PDB entry 5M5R | X-ray diffraction, 1.76 A resolution | chains A and D of the 3 polymer chains in the assembly

[Chain A]
Molecule: Clathrin heavy chain 1
Organism: Bos taurus
UniProt: P49951 (CLH1_BOVIN); residues 1-363 here = UniProt positions 1-363
Chain sequence (365 residues; row label = number of the first residue in the row; numbers below 1 keep their minus sign (Gly-1 is residue -1)):
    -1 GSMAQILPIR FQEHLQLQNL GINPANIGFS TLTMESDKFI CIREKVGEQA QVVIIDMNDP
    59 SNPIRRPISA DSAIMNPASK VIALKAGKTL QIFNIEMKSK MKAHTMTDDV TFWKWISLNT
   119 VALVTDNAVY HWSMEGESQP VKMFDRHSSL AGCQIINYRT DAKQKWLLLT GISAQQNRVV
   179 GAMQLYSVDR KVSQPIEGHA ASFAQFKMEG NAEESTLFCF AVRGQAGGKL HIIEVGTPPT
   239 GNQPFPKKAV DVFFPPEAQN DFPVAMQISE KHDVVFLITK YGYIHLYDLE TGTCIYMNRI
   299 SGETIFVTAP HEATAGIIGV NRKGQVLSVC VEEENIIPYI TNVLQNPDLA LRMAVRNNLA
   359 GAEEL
Not modelled in the structure: -1 to 3
Construct notes: expression tag (-1 to 0)
UniProt features mapped onto this chain:
  - region: Ala68 to Asp107 (WD40-like repeat 2), Thr302 to Glu330 (WD40-like repeat 7)
  - modified residue: Ala2 (N-acetylalanine), Ser67 (Phosphoserine), Thr105 (Phosphothreonine), Tyr184 (Phosphotyrosine)
Reported in the primary citation:
  - mutagenesis - Q89A/F91K, Q192Y: decreased binding to GST-AP2CBM
  - mutagenesis - Q89A/F91K/Q192Y: abolished binding to GST-AP2CBM
  - mutagenesis - Q152L/I154Q, I154Q: decreased binding to GST-Wbox
  - mutagenesis - Q89A/F91K, Q192Y: unchanged binding to GST-AmphCBM
  - mutagenesis - Q89A/F91K, Q192Y: unchanged binding to GST-Amph4T1
  - mutagenesis - E11K: decreased stability
  - mutagenesis - F9W: unchanged stability
  - mutagenesis - Q14D/Q16M/N17S: increased stability

[Chain D]
Molecule: AP-2 complex subunit beta
UniProt: P63010 (AP2B1_HUMAN); residues 2-10 here correspond to UniProt positions 629-637 (UniProt number = residue number + 627)
Chain sequence (10 residues; each row starts with the number of its first residue):
     1 CGDLLNLDLG
Not modelled in the structure: 1, 8-10
Construct notes: engineered mutation Cys1

[Interface between chain A and chain D]
Pairs across the interface (17):
  Leu183(A) - Leu4(D)
  Leu183(A) - Leu5(D)  hydrophobic
  Ser185(A) - Leu4(D)
  Arg188(A) - Asp3(D)  hydrogen bond (side chain-backbone)
  Arg188(A) - Leu4(D)
  Val190(A) - Asp3(D)
  Val190(A) - Leu4(D)
  Gln192(A) - Gly2(D)
  Gln192(A) - Asp3(D)
  Gln192(A) - Leu4(D)  hydrogen bond (side chain-backbone)
  Gln192(A) - Leu5(D)  hydrogen bond (side chain-backbone)
  Phe216(A) - Leu5(D)  hydrophobic
  Ile231(A) - Leu5(D)  hydrophobic
  Ile231(A) - Asn6(D)
  Glu232(A) - Leu5(D)
  Val233(A) - Leu5(D)  hydrophobic
  Lys245(A) - Asn6(D)  hydrogen bond (side chain-backbone)
Also at the interface, not in a pair above, chain A (15 interface residues in all): Trp164, Tyr184, Ser191, Ile194, Phe218
Also at the interface, not in a pair above, chain D (6 interface residues in all): Leu7
The authors on this interface:
  - interface residues, chain A: Trp164(A), Leu183(A), Tyr184(A), Ser185(A), Arg188(A), Val190(A), Ser191(A), Gln192(A), Ile194(A), Phe216(A), Phe218(A), Ile231(A), Val233(A)

[Overview]
15 residues of chain A face 6 of chain D across their interface; the contacts include 4 hydrogen bonds. Polar
contacts include Arg188(A)-Asp3(D), Gln192(A)-Leu4(D) and Gln192(A)-Leu5(D). The paper reports that Q89A/F91K
and Q192Y of chain A reduce binding to GST-AP2CBM; interface residues Trp164(A), Leu183(A) and Tyr184(A) among
others; 8 substitutions were tested in all.
Here chain A is Clathrin heavy chain 1 (Bos taurus) and chain D is AP-2 complex subunit beta. Entry 5M5R
(Clathrin heavy chain N-terminal domain bound to beta2 adaptin clathrin box motif) was determined by X-ray
diffraction together with 5M5V, 5M61, 5M5S and 5M5T from the same study.
